Entry 8UKQ (X-ray diffraction, 3.50 A resolution); this record covers chains A and E of the 13 polymer chains in the assembly.

[Chain A]
Protein: DNA-directed RNA polymerase II subunit RPB1
Organism: Saccharomyces cerevisiae S288C
Notes: EC 2.7.7.6
UniProtKB: P04050 (RPB1_YEAST); numbering as in UniProt (aligned over 1-1733)
Chain sequence (1733 residues; each row starts with the number of its first residue):
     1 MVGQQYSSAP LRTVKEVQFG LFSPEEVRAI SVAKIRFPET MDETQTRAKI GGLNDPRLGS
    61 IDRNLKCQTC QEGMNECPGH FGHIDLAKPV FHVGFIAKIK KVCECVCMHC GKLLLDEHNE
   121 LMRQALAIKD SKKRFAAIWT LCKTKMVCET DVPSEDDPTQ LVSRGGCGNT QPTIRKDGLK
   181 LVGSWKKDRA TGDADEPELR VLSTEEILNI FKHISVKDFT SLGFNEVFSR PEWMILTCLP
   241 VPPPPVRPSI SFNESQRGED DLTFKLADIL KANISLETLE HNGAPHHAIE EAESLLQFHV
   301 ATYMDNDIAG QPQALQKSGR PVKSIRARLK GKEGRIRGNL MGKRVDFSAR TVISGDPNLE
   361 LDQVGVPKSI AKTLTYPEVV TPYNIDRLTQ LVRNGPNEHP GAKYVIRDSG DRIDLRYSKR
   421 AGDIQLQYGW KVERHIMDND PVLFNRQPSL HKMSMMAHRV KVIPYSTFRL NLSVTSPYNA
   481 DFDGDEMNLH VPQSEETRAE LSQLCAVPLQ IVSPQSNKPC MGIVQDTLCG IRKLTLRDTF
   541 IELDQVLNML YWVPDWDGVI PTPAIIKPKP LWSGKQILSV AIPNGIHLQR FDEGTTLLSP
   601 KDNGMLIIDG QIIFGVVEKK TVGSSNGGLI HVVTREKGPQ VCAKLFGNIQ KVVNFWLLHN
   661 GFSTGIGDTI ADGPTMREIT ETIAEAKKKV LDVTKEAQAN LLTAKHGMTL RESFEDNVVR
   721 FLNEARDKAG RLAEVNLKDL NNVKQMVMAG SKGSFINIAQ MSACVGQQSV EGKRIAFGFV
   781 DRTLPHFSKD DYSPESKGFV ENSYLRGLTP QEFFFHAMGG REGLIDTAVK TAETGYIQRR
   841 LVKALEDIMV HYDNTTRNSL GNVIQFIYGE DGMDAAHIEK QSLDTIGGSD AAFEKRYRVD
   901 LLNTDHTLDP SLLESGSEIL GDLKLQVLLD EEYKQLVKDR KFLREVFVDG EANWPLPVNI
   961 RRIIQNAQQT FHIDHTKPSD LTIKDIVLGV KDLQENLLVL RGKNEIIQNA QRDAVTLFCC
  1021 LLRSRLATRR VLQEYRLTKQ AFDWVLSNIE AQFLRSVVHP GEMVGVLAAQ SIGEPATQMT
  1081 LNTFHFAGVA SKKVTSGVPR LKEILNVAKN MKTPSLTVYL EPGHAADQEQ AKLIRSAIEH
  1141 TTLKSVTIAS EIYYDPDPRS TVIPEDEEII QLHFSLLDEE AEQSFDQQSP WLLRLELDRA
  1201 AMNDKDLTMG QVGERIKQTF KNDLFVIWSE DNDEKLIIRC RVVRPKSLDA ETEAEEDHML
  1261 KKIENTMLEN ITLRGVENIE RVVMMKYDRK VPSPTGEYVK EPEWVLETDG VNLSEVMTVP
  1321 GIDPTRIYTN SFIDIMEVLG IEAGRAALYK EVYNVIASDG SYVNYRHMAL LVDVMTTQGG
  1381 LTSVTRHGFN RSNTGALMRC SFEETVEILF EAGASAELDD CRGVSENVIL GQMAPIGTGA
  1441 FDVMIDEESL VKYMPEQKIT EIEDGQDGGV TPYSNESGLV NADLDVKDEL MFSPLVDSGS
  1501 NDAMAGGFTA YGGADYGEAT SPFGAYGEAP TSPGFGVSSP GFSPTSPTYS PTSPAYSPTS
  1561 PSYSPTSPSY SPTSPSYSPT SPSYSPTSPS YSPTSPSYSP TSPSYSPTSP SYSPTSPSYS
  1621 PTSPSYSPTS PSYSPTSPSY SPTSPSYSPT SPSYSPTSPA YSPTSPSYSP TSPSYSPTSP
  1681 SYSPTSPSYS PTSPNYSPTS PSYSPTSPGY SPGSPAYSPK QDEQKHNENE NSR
Unresolved in the structure: 1-2, 154-160, 187-198, 250-256, 1082-1091, 1177-1187, 1244-1256, 1447-1733
Metal / ion sites: Zn2+ site 1: Cys-67, Cys-70, Cys-77; Zn2+ site 2: Cys-107, His-109, Cys-110, Cys-167; Mg2+: Asp-483, Asp-485

[Chain E]
Protein: DNA-directed RNA polymerases I, II, and III subunit RPABC1
Organism: Saccharomyces cerevisiae S288C
UniProtKB: P20434 (RPAB1_YEAST); residues 1-215 here = UniProt positions 1-215
Chain sequence (215 residues; numbered 1 to 215; the number before each row is that of its first residue):
     1 MDQENERNIS RLWRAFRTVK EMVKDRGYFI TQEEVELPLE DFKAKYCDSM GRPQRKMMSF
    61 QANPTEESIS KFPDMGSLWV EFCDEPSVGV KTMKTFVIHI QEKNFQTGIF VYQNNITPSA
   121 MKLVPSIPPA TIETFNEAAL VVNITHHELV PKHIRLSSDE KRELLKRYRL KESQLPRIQR
   181 ADPVALYLGL KRGEVVKIIR KSETSGRYAS YRICM
Unresolved in the structure: 1-3

[Chain A / chain E interface]
Contacting residue pairs - 86 pairs, chain A then chain E:
  Asp-853(A) / Arg-169(E)  salt bridge
  Thr-855(A) / Tyr-168(E)
  Arg-857(A) / Tyr-168(E)  hydrogen bond (side chain-backbone)
  Arg-857(A) / Leu-170(E)
  Arg-857(A) / Gln-174(E)
  Leu-860(A) / Gln-174(E)
  Gly-861(A) / Gln-174(E)  hydrogen bond (backbone-side chain)
  Asn-862(A) / Ser-173(E)
  Asn-862(A) / Gln-174(E)
  Val-863(A) / Leu-170(E)  hydrophobic
  Val-863(A) / Gln-174(E)  hydrogen bond (backbone-backbone)
  Val-863(A) / Pro-176(E)
  Gln-865(A) / Tyr-208(E)
  Phe-866(A) / Tyr-168(E)  hydrophobic
  Phe-866(A) / Pro-176(E)
  Phe-866(A) / Tyr-208(E)  hydrogen bond (backbone-side chain)
  Phe-866(A) / Ala-209(E)
  Phe-866(A) / Ser-210(E)
  Phe-866(A) / Tyr-211(E)
  Ile-867(A) / Tyr-208(E)
  Gly-869(A) / Thr-204(E)  hydrogen bond (backbone-side chain)
  Glu-870(A) / Arg-200(E)
  Glu-870(A) / Ser-202(E)
  Glu-870(A) / Thr-204(E)
  Glu-870(A) / Ser-205(E)  hydrogen bond (backbone-side chain)
  Glu-870(A) / Tyr-208(E)
  Asp-871(A) / Thr-204(E)  hydrogen bond (backbone-side chain)
  Phe-942(A) / Gly-206(E)
  Phe-942(A) / Arg-207(E)
  Glu-945(A) / Lys-201(E)
  Trp-954(A) / Glu-203(E)
  Pro-955(A) / Glu-203(E)
  Asn-1004(A) / Arg-167(E)
  Ile-1006(A) / Glu-163(E)
  Ile-1006(A) / Arg-167(E)
  Ile-1006(A) / Tyr-168(E)  hydrophobic
  Ile-1006(A) / Tyr-211(E)
  Ile-1007(A) / Tyr-168(E)
  Ala-1010(A) / Tyr-168(E)
  Asp-1013(A) / Ser-205(E)
  Asp-1013(A) / Gly-206(E)
  Asp-1013(A) / Arg-207(E)  salt bridge
  Ala-1014(A) / Thr-204(E)
  Ala-1014(A) / Ser-205(E)
  Leu-1017(A) / Glu-203(E)
  Met-1317(A) / Val-142(E)
  Thr-1318(A) / Arg-11(E)
  Thr-1318(A) / Ala-138(E)
  Thr-1318(A) / Val-141(E)
  Thr-1318(A) / Val-142(E)
  Val-1319(A) / Arg-14(E)
  Pro-1324(A) / Val-142(E)  hydrophobic
  Pro-1324(A) / His-147(E)
  Thr-1325(A) / His-146(E)
  Thr-1325(A) / His-147(E)  hydrogen bond (backbone-side chain)
  Thr-1325(A) / Glu-148(E)
  Arg-1326(A) / Glu-148(E)
  Ile-1327(A) / His-147(E)  hydrogen bond (backbone-side chain)
  Met-1336(A) / Asp-182(E)
  Glu-1337(A) / Pro-183(E)
  Val-1338(A) / Ile-144(E)
  Val-1338(A) / Pro-183(E)
  Leu-1339(A) / His-147(E)
  Leu-1339(A) / Val-150(E)
  Leu-1339(A) / Val-184(E)
  Gly-1340(A) / Asp-182(E)
  Gly-1340(A) / Pro-183(E)
  Ile-1341(A) / Ile-178(E)  hydrophobic
  Ile-1341(A) / Gln-179(E)
  Ile-1341(A) / Asp-182(E)  hydrogen bond (backbone-side chain)
  Glu-1342(A) / Pro-151(E)
  Glu-1342(A) / Ile-198(E)
  Glu-1342(A) / Arg-200(E)  salt bridge
  Glu-1342(A) / Arg-212(E)  salt bridge
  Ala-1343(A) / Leu-149(E)  hydrophobic
  Arg-1345(A) / Arg-200(E)
  Tyr-1365(A) / Ser-202(E)
  Tyr-1365(A) / Thr-204(E)
  Arg-1366(A) / Thr-204(E)
  Thr-1376(A) / Arg-212(E)  hydrogen bond (backbone-side chain)
  Thr-1377(A) / Pro-176(E)
  Thr-1377(A) / Arg-177(E)  hydrogen bond (backbone-backbone)
  Thr-1377(A) / Arg-212(E)  hydrogen bond (backbone-side chain)
  Gly-1379(A) / Arg-177(E)
  Gly-1379(A) / Gln-179(E)
  Gly-1380(A) / Gln-179(E)
Interface residues without a listed pair, chain A (55 interface residues in all): Val-946, Phe-947, Lys-1003, Thr-1016, Pro-1320, Tyr-1328, Ala-1346, Ala-1347, Gln-1378
Interface residues without a listed pair, chain E (43 interface residues in all): His-153, Leu-164, Leu-175

[In short]
55 residues of chain A face 43 of chain E across their interface, with 13 hydrogen bonds and 4 salt bridges.
Polar contacts include Asp-853(A)/Arg-169(E), Asp-1013(A)/Arg-207(E) and Glu-1342(A)/Arg-200(E). The Zn2+ site
1 is built by Cys-67(A), Cys-70(A) and Cys-77(A).
Here chain A is DNA-directed RNA polymerase II subunit RPB1 and chain E is DNA-directed RNA polymerases I, II,
and III subunit RPABC1, both from Saccharomyces cerevisiae S288C. Entry 8UKQ (RNA polymerase II elongation
complex with Fapy-dG lesion in apo state) was determined by X-ray diffraction, deposited together with 8UKR,
8UKS, 8UKT and 8UKU.
